3LNV - chain A; structure by X-ray diffraction, 2.00 A resolution.

Chain A:
Protein: Saframycin Mx1 synthetase B
Organism: Legionella pneumophila subsp. pneumophila
UniProtKB: Q5ZTD3 (Q5ZTD3_LEGPH); residue numbers follow UniProt; this construct covers 2-581
Amino-acid sequence (590 residues; row label = number of the first residue in the row; numbers below 1 keep their minus sign (Mse-1 is residue -1)):
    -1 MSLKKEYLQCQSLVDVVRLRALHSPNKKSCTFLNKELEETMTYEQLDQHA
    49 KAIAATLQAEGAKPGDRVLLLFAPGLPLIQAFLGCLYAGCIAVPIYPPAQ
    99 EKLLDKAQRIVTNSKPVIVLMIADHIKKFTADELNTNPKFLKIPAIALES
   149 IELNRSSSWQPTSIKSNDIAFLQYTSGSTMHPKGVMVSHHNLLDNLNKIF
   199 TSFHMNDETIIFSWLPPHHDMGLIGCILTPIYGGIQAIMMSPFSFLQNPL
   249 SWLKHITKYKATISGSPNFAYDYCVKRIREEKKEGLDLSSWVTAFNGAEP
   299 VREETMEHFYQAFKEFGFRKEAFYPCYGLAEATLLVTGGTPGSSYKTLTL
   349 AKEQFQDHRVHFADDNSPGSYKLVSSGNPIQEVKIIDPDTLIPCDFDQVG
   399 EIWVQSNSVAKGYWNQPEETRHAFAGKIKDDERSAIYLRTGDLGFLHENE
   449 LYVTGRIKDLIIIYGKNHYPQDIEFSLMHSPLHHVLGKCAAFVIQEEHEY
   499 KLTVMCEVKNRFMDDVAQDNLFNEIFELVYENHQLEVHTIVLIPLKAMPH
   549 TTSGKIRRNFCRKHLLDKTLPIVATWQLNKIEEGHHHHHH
Disordered / not traced: -1, 129-135, 364, 430-431, 549-550, 566-567, 580-588
Sequence notes: expression tag (-1 to 1, 582-588)
Modified / non-standard residues: Mse-1 (selenomethionine); Mse39, Mse119, Mse178, Mse184, Mse203, Mse219, Mse237, Mse238, Mse304, Mse476, Mse503, Mse511, Mse546 (selenomethionine; parent Met)
Ligand contacts:
  - 1ZZ (5'-O-[(S)-(dodecanoyloxy)(hydroxy)phosphoryl]adenosine): Ser174, Ile197, Phe201, Mse203, Asp218, Mse219, Gly223, Phe293, Gly295, Ala296, Glu297, Pro298, Val299, Cys324, Tyr325, Gly326, Leu327, Ala328, Glu329, Leu332, Leu333, Ser374, Asp440, Val451, Arg454
  - pyrophosphate (POP): Thr173, Ser174, Gly175, Ser176, Leu327, Glu329, Tyr411, Thr438, Arg454
What the authors report for this chain:
  - conformationally variable residues (side-chain flip): Arg454
  - binding site for pyrophosphate: Arg454
  - contacts within the chain: Asp440-Arg454
  - binding site for 1ZZ: Asp440

In short:
Chain A binds compound 1ZZ and pyrophosphate. The paper reports a binding site for pyrophosphate at Arg454; a
binding site for 1ZZ at Asp440.
Chain A is Saframycin Mx1 synthetase B (Legionella pneumophila subsp. pneumophila); the structure, The crystal
structure of fatty acyl-adenylate ligase from L. pneumophila in complex with acyl adenylate and ..., was
determined by X-ray diffraction together with 3PBK and 3KXW from the same study.
